PDB entry 4ZUT | X-ray diffraction, 2.60 A resolution | chains A and B of the 3 polymer chains in the assembly

Chain A:
Molecule: Classical MHC class I antigen
Organism: Equus caballus
UniProtKB: Q860N6 (Q860N6_HORSE); residues 1-274 here correspond to UniProt positions 22-295 (UniProt number = residue number + 21)
Amino-acid sequence (274 residues; row label = number of the first residue in the row):
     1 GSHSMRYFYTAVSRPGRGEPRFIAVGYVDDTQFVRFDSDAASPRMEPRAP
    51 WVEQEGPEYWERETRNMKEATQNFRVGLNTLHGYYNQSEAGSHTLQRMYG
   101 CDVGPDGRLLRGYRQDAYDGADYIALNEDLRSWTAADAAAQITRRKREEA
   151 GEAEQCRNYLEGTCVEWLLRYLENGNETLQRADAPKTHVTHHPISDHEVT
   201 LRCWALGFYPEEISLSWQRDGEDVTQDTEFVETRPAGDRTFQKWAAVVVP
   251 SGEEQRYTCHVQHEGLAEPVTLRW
Cystine bridges: C101-C164, C203-C259

Chain B:
Molecule: Beta-2-microglobulin
Organism: Mus musculus
UniProtKB: P01887 (B2MG_MOUSE); residues 1-99 here correspond to UniProt positions 21-119 (UniProt number = residue number + 20)
Amino-acid sequence (99 residues; each row starts with the number of its first residue):
     1 IQKTPQIQVYSRHPPENGKPNILNCYVTQFHPPHIEIQMLKNGKKIPKVE
    51 MSDMSFSKDWSFYILAHTEFTPTETDTYACRVKHDSMAEPKTVYWDRDM
Cystine bridges: C25-C80
Construct notes: engineered mutation D85 (Ala105 in P01887)

Interface between chain A and chain B:
Contacting residue pairs (53):
  F8(A) with F56(B), hydrophobic
  Y9(A) with F56(B)
  T10(A) with F56(B); F62(B)
  V12(A) with P33(B), hydrophobic; H34(B)
  S13(A) with H34(B)
  I23(A) with M54(B)
  V25(A) with D53(B); S55(B)
  Y27(A) with S55(B); Y63(B), hydrogen bond
  Q32(A) with D53(B), hydrogen bond
  R35(A) with D53(B), salt bridge
  R48(A) with D53(B), salt bridge
  S92(A) with H34(B)
  T94(A) with H31(B); P33(B)
  Q96(A) with F56(B); W60(B), hydrogen bond (side chain-backbone); F62(B)
  R97(A) with F56(B)
  M98(A) with K58(B)
  Q115(A) with W60(B)
  D116(A) with W60(B)
  A117(A) with W60(B)
  D119(A) with H31(B)
  G120(A) with H31(B), hydrogen bond (backbone-side chain); W60(B)
  D122(A) with W60(B), hydrogen bond
  H192(A) with D98(B), salt bridge
  R202(A) with D98(B), hydrogen bond (side chain-backbone); M99(B)
  W204(A) with D98(B); M99(B)
  V231(A) with Q8(B)
  E232(A) with Q8(B), hydrogen bond (backbone-side chain)
  T233(A) with Y26(B)
  R234(A) with Q8(B), hydrogen bond; Y10(B); Y26(B); M99(B), hydrogen bond (side chain-backbone)
  P235(A) with Y10(B), hydrogen bond (backbone-side chain); N24(B); Y26(B)
  A236(A) with R12(B), hydrogen bond (backbone-side chain); N24(B), hydrogen bond (backbone-side chain)
  G237(A) with R12(B), hydrogen bond (backbone-side chain)
  D238(A) with R12(B)
  Q242(A) with Y10(B); S11(B); R12(B)
  W244(A) with M99(B), hydrogen bond (side chain-backbone)
Interface residues without a listed pair, chain A (39 interface residues in all): R6, R14, A121, L206
Interface residues without a listed pair, chain B (24 interface residues in all): H13, P14, P32, D59, L65

Summary:
39 residues of chain A and 24 residues of chain B are in contact; the contacts include 14 hydrogen bonds and 3
salt bridges. Polar contacts include R35(A)-D53(B), R48(A)-D53(B) and H192(A)-D98(B).
Here chain A is Classical MHC class I antigen (Equus caballus) and chain B is Beta-2-microglobulin (Mus
musculus). Entry 4ZUT (Crystal structure of Equine MHC I(Eqca-N*00602) in complexed with equine infectious
anaemia virus (EIAV) derived peptide ...) was determined by X-ray diffraction (same publication as 4ZUS, 4ZUU,
4ZUV and 4ZUW).
